Entry 3HOX (X-ray diffraction, 3.65 A resolution); this record covers chains B and T of the 15 polymer chains in the assembly.

== Chain B ==
Protein: DNA-directed RNA polymerase II subunit RPB2
Source organism: Saccharomyces cerevisiae
Notes: EC 2.7.7.6
UniProt: P08518 (RPB2_YEAST); residue numbers follow UniProt; this construct covers 1-1224
Amino-acid sequence (1224 residues; numbered 1 to 1224; the number before each row is that of its first residue):
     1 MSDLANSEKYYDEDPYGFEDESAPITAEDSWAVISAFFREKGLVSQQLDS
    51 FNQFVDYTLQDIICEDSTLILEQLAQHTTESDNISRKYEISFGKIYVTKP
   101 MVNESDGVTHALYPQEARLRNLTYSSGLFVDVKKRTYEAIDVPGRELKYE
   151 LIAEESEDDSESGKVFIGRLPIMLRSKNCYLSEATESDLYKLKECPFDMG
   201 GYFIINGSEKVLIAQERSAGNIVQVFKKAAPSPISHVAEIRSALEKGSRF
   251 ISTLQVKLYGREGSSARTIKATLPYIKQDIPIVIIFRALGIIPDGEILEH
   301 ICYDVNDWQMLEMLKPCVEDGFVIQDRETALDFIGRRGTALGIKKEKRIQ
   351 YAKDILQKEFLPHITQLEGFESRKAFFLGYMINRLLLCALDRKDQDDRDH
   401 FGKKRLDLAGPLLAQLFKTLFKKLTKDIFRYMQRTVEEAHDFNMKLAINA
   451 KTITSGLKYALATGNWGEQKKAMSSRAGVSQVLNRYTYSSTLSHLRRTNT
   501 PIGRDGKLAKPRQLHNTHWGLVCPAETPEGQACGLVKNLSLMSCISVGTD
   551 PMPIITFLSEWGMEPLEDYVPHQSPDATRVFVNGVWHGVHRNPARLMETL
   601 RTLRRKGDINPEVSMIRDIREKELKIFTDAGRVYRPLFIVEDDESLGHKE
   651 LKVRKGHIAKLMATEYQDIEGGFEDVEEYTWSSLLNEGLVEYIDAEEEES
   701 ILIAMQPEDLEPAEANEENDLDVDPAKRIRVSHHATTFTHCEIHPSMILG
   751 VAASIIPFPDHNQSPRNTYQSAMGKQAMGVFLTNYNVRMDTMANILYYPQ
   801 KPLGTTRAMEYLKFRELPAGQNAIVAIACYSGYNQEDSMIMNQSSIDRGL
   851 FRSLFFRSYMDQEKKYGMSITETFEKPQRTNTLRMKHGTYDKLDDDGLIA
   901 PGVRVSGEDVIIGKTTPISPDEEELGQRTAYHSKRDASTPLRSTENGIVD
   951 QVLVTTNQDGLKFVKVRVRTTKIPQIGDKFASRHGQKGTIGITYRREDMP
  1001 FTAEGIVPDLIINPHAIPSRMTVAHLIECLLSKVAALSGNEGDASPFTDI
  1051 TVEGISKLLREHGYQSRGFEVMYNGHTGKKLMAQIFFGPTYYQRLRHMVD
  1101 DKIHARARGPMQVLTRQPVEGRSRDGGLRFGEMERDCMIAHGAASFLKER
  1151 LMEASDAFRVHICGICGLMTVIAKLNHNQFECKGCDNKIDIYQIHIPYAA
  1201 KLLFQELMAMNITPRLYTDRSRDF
Unresolved in the structure: 1-19, 71-89, 135-163, 337-344, 438-445, 669-677, 716-721, 920-932
Bound ions: Zn2+: Cys1163, Cys1166, Cys1182, Cys1185

== Chain T ==
Molecule: 26-nt DNA strand
Sequence (26 nucleotides; each row starts with the number of its first residue):
     5 AGCTCAAGTAGTTAAGCCUGGTCATT
Unresolved in the structure: 5-9, 28-30
Modified residues: BRU (5-bromo-2'-deoxyuridine-5'-monophosphate) at position 23

== How chain B and chain T interact ==
Contacting residue pairs (22; chain B residue first):
  Asn206(B) - DT26(T)  phosphate contact
  Ser208(B) - DG25(T)  phosphate contact
  Lys210(B) - DG25(T)  sugar contact
  Pro231(B) - DA11(T)  phosphate contact
  Ser232(B) - DA11(T)  hydrogen bond to the phosphate
  Pro233(B) - DA11(T)  phosphate contact
  Ala462(B) - DG25(T)  sugar contact
  Gln469(B) - DC27(T)  phosphate contact
  Arg504(B) - DG15(T)  hydrogen bond to the base
  Arg504(B) - DT16(T)  hydrogen bond to the base
  Arg504(B) - DT17(T)  hydrogen bond to the base
  Thr791(B) - DG24(T)  phosphate contact
  Met792(B) - BRU_23(T)  phosphate contact
  Met792(B) - DG24(T)  phosphate contact
  Arg942(B) - BRU_23(T)  salt bridge to the phosphate
  Gly1121(B) - DC22(T)  phosphate contact
  Arg1122(B) - DC22(T)  hydrogen bond to the phosphate
  Leu1128(B) - DC21(T)  phosphate contact
  Arg1129(B) - DG20(T)  salt bridge to the phosphate
  Arg1129(B) - DC21(T)  hydrogen bond to the phosphate
  Gly1131(B) - DG20(T)  phosphate contact
  Met1133(B) - DA19(T)  sugar contact
Interface residues without a listed pair, chain B (22 interface residues in all): Thr463, Ser1123, Glu1132, Glu1134

== Summary ==
22 residues of chain B face 13 of chain T across their interface, with 6 hydrogen bonds and 2 salt bridges.
Polar pairs include Arg504(B)-DG15(T), Arg504(B)-DT16(T) and Arg504(B)-DT17(T). Cys1163(B), Cys1166(B),
Cys1182(B) and Cys1185(B) coordinate Zn2+.
Here chain B is DNA-directed RNA polymerase II subunit RPB2 (Saccharomyces cerevisiae) and chain T is a 26-nt
DNA strand. Entry 3HOX (Complete RNA polymerase II elongation complex V) was determined by X-ray diffraction,
deposited together with 3HOU, 3HOV, 3HOW, 3HOY and 3HOZ.
